8YRK - chains C and E of the 6 polymer chains in the assembly; structure by X-ray diffraction, 2.74 A resolution.

Chain C:
Name: Detyrosinated tubulin alpha-1B chain
Source organism: Sus scrofa
UniProtKB: Q2XVP4 (TBA1B_PIG); residue numbers follow UniProt; this construct covers 1-450
Amino-acid sequence (450 residues; numbered 1 to 450; the number before each row is that of its first residue):
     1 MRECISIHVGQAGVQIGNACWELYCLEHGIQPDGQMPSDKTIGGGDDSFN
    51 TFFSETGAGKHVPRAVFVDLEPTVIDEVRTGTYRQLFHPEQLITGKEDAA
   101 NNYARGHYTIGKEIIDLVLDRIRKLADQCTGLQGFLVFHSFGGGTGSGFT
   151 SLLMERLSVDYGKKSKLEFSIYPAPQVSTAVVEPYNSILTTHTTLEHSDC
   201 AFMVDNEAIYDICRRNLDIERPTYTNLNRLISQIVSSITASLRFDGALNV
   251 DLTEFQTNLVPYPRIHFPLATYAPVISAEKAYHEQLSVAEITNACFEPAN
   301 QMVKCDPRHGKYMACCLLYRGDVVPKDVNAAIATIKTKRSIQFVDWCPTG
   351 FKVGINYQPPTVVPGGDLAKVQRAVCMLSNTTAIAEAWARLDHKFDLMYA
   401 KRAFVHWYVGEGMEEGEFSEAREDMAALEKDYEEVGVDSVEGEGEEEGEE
Disordered / not traced: 441-450
Curated features (UniProtKB/Swiss-Prot):
  - motif: Met1 to Cys4 (MREC motif)
  - active site: Glu254
  - binding site (GTP): Gly10, Gln11, Ala12, Gln15, Glu71, Ala99, Ser140, Gly143, Gly144, Thr145, Gly146, Thr179, Glu183, Asn206, Tyr224, Asn228, Leu252
  - binding site (Mg(2+)): Glu71
  - modified residue: Lys40 (N6,N6,N6-trimethyllysine), Ser48 (Phosphoserine), Ser232 (Phosphoserine), Tyr282 (3'-nitrotyrosine), Arg339 (Omega-N-methylarginine), Ser439 (Phosphoserine), Glu443 (5-glutamyl polyglutamate), Glu445 (5-glutamyl polyglutamate)
  - cross-link (Glycyl lysine isopeptide (Lys-Gly)): Lys326 (interchain with G-Cter in ubiquitin), Lys370 (interchain with G-Cter in ubiquitin)

Chain E:
Name: Stathmin-4
Source organism: Mus musculus
UniProtKB: P63042 (STMN4_MOUSE); residues 5-145 here correspond to UniProt positions 49-189 (UniProt number = residue number + 44)
Amino-acid sequence (143 residues; row label = number of the first residue in the row):
     3 MADMEVIELNKCTSGQSFEVILKPPSFDGVPEFNASLPRRRDPSLEEIQK
    53 KLEAAEERRKYQEAELLKHLAEKREHEREVIQKAIEENNNFIKMAKEKLA
   103 QKMESNKENREAHLAAMLERLQEKDKHAEEVRKNKELKEEASR
Disordered / not traced: 3-5, 29-43, 144-145
Differences from the reference sequence: initiating methionine (3); expression tag (4)

How chain C and chain E interact:
Residue-residue contacts (31):
  His107(C) with Lys104(E); Met105(E)
  Tyr108(C) with Lys104(E); Met105(E), hydrophobic; Asn108(E)
  Thr109(C) with Arg112(E), hydrogen bond
  Glu155(C) with Leu101(E); Lys104(E), salt bridge
  Arg156(C) with Leu101(E)
  Ser158(C) with Phe93(E); Ile94(E)
  Val159(C) with Ile94(E); Ala97(E), hydrophobic; Lys98(E)
  Gly162(C) with Ile94(E)
  Lys163(C) with Asn90(E), hydrogen bond (backbone-side chain); Phe93(E)
  Thr193(C) with Lys104(E)
  His197(C) with Phe93(E); Ala97(E)
  Val409(C) with His115(E)
  Gly410(C) with Arg112(E); His115(E)
  Glu411(C) with Asn108(E), hydrogen bond (backbone-side chain); Arg112(E), salt bridge
  Gly412(C) with Asn108(E); Asn111(E), hydrogen bond (backbone-side chain); Arg112(E)
  Met413(C) with Asn108(E)
  Glu414(C) with Ser107(E), hydrogen bond; Asn111(E), hydrogen bond
Also at the interface, not in a pair above, chain C (20 interface residues in all): Lys112, Leu152, Glu196
Also at the interface, not in a pair above, chain E (14 interface residues in all): Glu89

Overview:
20 residues of chain C face 14 of chain E across their interface; the contacts include 6 hydrogen bonds and 2
salt bridges. Polar pairs include Glu155(C)-Lys104(E), Glu411(C)-Arg112(E) and Thr109(C)-Arg112(E). From
UniProt: active-site residue Glu254(C), 17 GTP-binding residues and Mg2+-binding residue Glu71(C) on chain C.
Here chain C is Detyrosinated tubulin alpha-1B chain (Sus scrofa) and chain E is Stathmin-4 (Mus musculus).
Entry 8YRK (Tubulin-Compound KY216: stathmin-like domain complex) was determined by X-ray diffraction.
